PDB entry 1O16 | X-ray diffraction, 1.95 A resolution | chain A

# Chain A
Name: Myoglobin
From: Physeter catodon
UniProtKB: P02185 (MYG_PHYCA); numbering as in UniProt (aligned over 1-153)
Chain sequence (154 residues; row label = number of the first residue in the row; numbering starts at 0):
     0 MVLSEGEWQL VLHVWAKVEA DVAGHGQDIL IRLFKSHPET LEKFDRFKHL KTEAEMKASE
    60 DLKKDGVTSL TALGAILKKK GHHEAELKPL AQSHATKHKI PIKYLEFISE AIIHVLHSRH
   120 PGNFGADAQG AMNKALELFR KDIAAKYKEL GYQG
Sequence notes: initiating methionine (0); engineered mutation D64 (His in P02185), S68 (Val in P02185), N122 (Asp in P02185)
Bound ions: heme Fe near H93 (its only coordinating residue here)
Small-molecule neighbours: heme (HEM): L32, T39, K42, F43, R45, D64, T67, S68, A71, L72, L89, S92, H93, H97, I99, Y103, L104, I107, F138

# In short
Chain A binds heme.
Chain A is Myoglobin (Physeter catodon); the structure, Recombinant sperm whale myoglobin H64D/V68S/D122N
mutant (met), was determined by X-ray diffraction, deposited together with 1LUE.
